8HAI - chains G and J of the 11 polymer chains in the assembly; structure by electron microscopy, 4.70 A resolution (low resolution: residue-level contacts below are approximate; hydrogen-bond / salt-bridge calls are withheld).

== Chain G ==
Molecule: Histone H2A type 1-B/E
From: Homo sapiens
UniProtKB: P04908 (H2A1B_HUMAN); residues 1-129 here correspond to UniProt positions 2-130 (UniProt number = residue number + 1)
Chain sequence (129 residues; row label = number of the first residue in the row):
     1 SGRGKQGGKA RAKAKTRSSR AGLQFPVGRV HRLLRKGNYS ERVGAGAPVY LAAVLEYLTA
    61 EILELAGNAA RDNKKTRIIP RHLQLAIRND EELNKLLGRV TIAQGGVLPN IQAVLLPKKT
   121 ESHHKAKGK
Unresolved in the structure: 1-13, 119-129
UniProt features mapped onto this chain:
  - modified residue: Ser1 (N-acetylserine), Arg3 (Citrulline), Lys5 (N6-(2-hydroxyisobutyryl)lysine), Lys9 (N6-(2-hydroxyisobutyryl)lysine), Lys13 (N6-(beta-hydroxybutyryl)lysine), Lys36 (N6-(2-hydroxyisobutyryl)lysine), Lys74 (N6-(2-hydroxyisobutyryl)lysine), Lys75 (N6-(2-hydroxyisobutyryl)lysine), Lys95 (N6-(2-hydroxyisobutyryl)lysine), Gln104 (N5-methylglutamine), Lys118 (N6-(2-hydroxyisobutyryl)lysine), Lys119 (N6-crotonyllysine), Thr120 (Phosphothreonine), Lys125 (N6-crotonyllysine)
  - cross-link (Glycyl lysine isopeptide (Lys-Gly)): Lys13 (interchain with G-Cter in ubiquitin), Lys15 (interchain with G-Cter in ubiquitin), Lys119 (interchain with G-Cter in ubiquitin)

== Chain J ==
Molecule: 180-nt DNA strand
From: Homo sapiens
Sequence (180 nucleotides; row label = number of the first residue in the row):
     1 ATCCGTCCGT TACCGCCATC AATATCCACC TGCAGATTCT ACCAAAAGTG TATTTGGAAA
    61 CTGCTCCATC AAAAGGCATG TTCAGCTGAA TTCAGCTGAA CATGCCTTTT GATGGAGCAG
   121 TTTCCAAATA CACTTTTGGT AGAATCTGCA GGTGGATATT GATGGCGGTA ACGGACGGAT
Unresolved in the structure: 1-16, 164-180

== How chain G and chain J interact ==
Pairs across the interface (14):
  Ala14(G) with DG48(J); DT49(J)
  Lys15(G) with DG48(J); DT49(J)
  Thr16(G) with DG48(J)
  Arg17(G) with DG48(J)
  Arg20(G) with DT49(J)
  Gly28(G) with DA47(J)
  Arg29(G) with DA47(J)
  Arg32(G) with DA46(J); DA47(J)
  Arg42(G) with DT55(J); DG56(J)
  Arg77(G) with DA36(J)
Also at the interface, not in a pair above, chain G (11 interface residues in all): Pro26

== Overview ==
11 residues of chain G and 7 residues of chain J are in contact.
Here chain G is Histone H2A type 1-B/E and chain J is a 180-nt DNA strand, both from Homo sapiens. Entry 8HAI
(Cryo-EM structure of the p300 catalytic core bound to the H4K12acK16ac nucleosome, class 1 (4.7 angstrom ...)
was determined by electron microscopy, deposited together with 8HAG, 8HAH, 8HAJ, 8HAK, 8HAL, 8HAM and 8HAN.
